PDB entry 9DMT | electron microscopy, 2.18 A resolution | chains D and F of the 7 polymer chains in the assembly

Chain D:
Molecule: Acetylcholine receptor subunit delta
From: Homo sapiens
Reference sequence: Q07001 (ACHD_HUMAN); residues -20 to 496 here correspond to UniProt positions 1-517 (UniProt number = residue number + 21)
Chain sequence (517 residues; each row starts with the number of its first residue; numbers below 1 keep their minus sign (Met-20 is residue -20)):
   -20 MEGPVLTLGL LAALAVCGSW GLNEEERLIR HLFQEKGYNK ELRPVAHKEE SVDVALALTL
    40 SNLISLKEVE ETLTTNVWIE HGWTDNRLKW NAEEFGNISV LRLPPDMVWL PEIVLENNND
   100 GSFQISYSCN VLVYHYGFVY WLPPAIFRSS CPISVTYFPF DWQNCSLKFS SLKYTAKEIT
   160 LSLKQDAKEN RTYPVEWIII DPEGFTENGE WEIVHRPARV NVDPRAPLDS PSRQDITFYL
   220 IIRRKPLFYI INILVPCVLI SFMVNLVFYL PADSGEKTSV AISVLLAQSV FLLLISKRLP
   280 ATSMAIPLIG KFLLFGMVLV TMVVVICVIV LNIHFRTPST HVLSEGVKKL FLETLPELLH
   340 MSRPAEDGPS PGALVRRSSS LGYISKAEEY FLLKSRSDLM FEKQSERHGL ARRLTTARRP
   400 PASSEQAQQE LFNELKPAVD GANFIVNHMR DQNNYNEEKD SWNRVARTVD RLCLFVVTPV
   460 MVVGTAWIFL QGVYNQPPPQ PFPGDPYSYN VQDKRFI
Not modelled in the structure: -20 to 0, 345-407
UniProt features mapped onto this chain:
  - modified residue: Tyr369 (Phosphotyrosine)
  - glycosylation (N-linked (GlcNAc...) asparagine): Asn76, Asn143
Disulfides: Cys130-Cys144
Glycans and other covalent adducts: N-acetylglucosamine (NAG) linked to Asn76, Asn143

Chain F:
Molecule: Fab7 heavy chain
From: Homo sapiens
Chain sequence (295 residues; row label = number of the first residue in the row):
     1 MDSKGSSQKG SRLLLLLVVS NLLLCQGVVS AEVQLVESGG GLVKPGGSLR LSCAASGFTF
    61 SGYWMHWVRQ APGKGLVWVS HINGDGSSTT YADSVKGRFT ISRDNAKNTL YLQMNALRAE
   121 DTAVYYCTRD VGSYGLESRY LTYVNWFDPW GQGTLVTVSS ASTKGPSVFP LAPSSKSTSG
   181 GTAALGCLVK DYFPEPVTVS WNSGALTSGV HTFPAVLQSS GLYSLSSVVT VPSSSLGTQT
   241 YICNVNHKPS NTKVDKKVEP KSCGSDYKDH DGDYKDHDID YKDDDDKHHH HHHHH
Not modelled in the structure: 1-31, 175-180, 261-295
Disulfides: Cys53-Cys127, Cys187-Cys243

How chain D and chain F interact:
Pairs across the interface (21):
  Arg9(D) - Thr142(F)  hydrogen bond (side chain-backbone)
  Arg9(D) - Val144(F)
  Arg9(D) - Trp146(F)
  Phe12(D) - Tyr134(F)
  Gln13(D) - Tyr63(F)  hydrogen bond (backbone-side chain)
  Gln13(D) - Val131(F)
  Gln13(D) - Gly132(F)  hydrogen bond (side chain-backbone)
  Gln13(D) - Tyr134(F)  hydrogen bond (side chain-backbone)
  Gln13(D) - Leu136(F)
  Gln13(D) - Leu141(F)
  Gln13(D) - Thr142(F)
  Glu14(D) - Tyr63(F)  hydrogen bond (backbone-side chain)
  Glu14(D) - Arg129(F)
  Glu14(D) - Val131(F)
  Glu14(D) - Trp146(F)
  Gly16(D) - Tyr63(F)
  Gly16(D) - Tyr134(F)  hydrogen bond (backbone-side chain)
  Tyr17(D) - Tyr134(F)
  Pro83(D) - Tyr140(F)
  Asp85(D) - Tyr140(F)  hydrogen bond
  Met86(D) - Tyr140(F)  hydrophobic
Interface residues without a listed pair, chain D (11 interface residues in all): His10, Lys15
Interface residues without a listed pair, chain F (13 interface residues in all): Ser133, Tyr143
Interface features reported in the paper:
  - pairs named by the authors: Asp85(D)-Tyr140(F) (hydrogen bond)
  - epitope / paratope residues, chain D: Asp85(D)
  - epitope / paratope residues, chain F: Tyr140(F)

Overview:
11 residues of chain D face 13 of chain F across their interface; the contacts include 7 hydrogen bonds. Polar
pairs include Arg9(D)-Thr142(F), Gln13(D)-Tyr63(F) and Gln13(D)-Gly132(F). The authors report a hydrogen bond
between Asp85(D) and Tyr140(F). N-acetylglucosamine is covalently linked to Asn76(D) and Asn143(D). The paper
reports epitope/paratope residues Asp85(D) and Tyr140(F).
Chain D is Acetylcholine receptor subunit delta and chain F is Fab7 heavy chain, both from Homo sapiens; the
structure, Human muscle nAChR with fab7-bound, was determined by electron microscopy (same publication as
9DMG, 9DMH, 9DMJ, 9DMK, 9DML, 9DMQ and 9DMS).
